4X4T - chains C and F of the 9 polymer chains in the assembly; structure by X-ray diffraction, 2.50 A resolution.

[Chain C (and F)]
Name: CCA-adding enzyme
From: Archaeoglobus fulgidus (strain ATCC 49558 / VC-16 / DSM 4304 / JCM 9628 / NBRC 100126)
Notes: EC 2.7.7.72; chain F of this document is another copy of the same molecule, construct and numbering; everything in this record applies to it too
Reference sequence: O28126 (CCA_ARCFU); residue numbers follow UniProt; this construct covers 1-437
Amino-acid sequence (457 residues; numbered 1 to 457; the number before each row is that of its first residue):
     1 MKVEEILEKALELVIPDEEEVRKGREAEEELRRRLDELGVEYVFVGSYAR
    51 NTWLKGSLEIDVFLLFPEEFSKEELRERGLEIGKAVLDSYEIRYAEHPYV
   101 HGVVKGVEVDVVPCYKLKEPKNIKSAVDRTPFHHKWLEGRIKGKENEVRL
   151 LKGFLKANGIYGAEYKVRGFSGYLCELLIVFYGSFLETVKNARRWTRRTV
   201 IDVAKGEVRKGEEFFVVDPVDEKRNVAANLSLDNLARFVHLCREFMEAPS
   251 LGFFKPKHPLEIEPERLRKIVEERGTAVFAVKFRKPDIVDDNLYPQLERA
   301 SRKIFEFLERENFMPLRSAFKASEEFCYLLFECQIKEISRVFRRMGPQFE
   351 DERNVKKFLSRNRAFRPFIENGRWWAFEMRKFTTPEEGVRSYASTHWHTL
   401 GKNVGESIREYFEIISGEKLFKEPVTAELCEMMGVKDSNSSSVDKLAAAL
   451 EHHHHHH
Disordered / not traced: 438-457
Differences from the reference sequence: expression tag (438-457)
Swiss-Prot annotation at these positions:
  - binding site (ATP): S47, R50, H133, K152, Y161
  - binding site (CTP): S47, R50, H133, K152, Y161
  - binding site (Mg(2+)): E59, D61, D110
  - mutagenesis: R50 (R50A: High decrease in both AMP and CMP incorporation), D110 (D110A: High decrease in both AMP and CMP incorporation), H133 (H133A: No decrease in both AMP and CMP incorporation), R299 to R302 (Does not affect the CCA tRNA nucleotidyltransferase activity, while the CCACCA tRNA nucleotidyltransferase activity is strongly reduced)
What the authors report for this chain:
  - mutagenesis - R299A/R302A (10-100x): decreased catalytic activity on unstable arginyl-tRNATCG minihelix
  - catalytic residues: D110, R224 (citing earlier work)

[Interface between chain C and chain F]
Residue-residue contacts (112):
  W195(C) - F349(F)
  T196(C) - E350(F)
  R197(C) - Q348(F)
  R197(C) - F349(F)
  R197(C) - E350(F)  salt bridge
  R197(C) - N371(F)
  R197(C) - G372(F)  hydrogen bond (side chain-backbone)
  L232(C) - F349(F)  hydrophobic
  L232(C) - N371(F)
  L232(C) - G372(F)
  D233(C) - I369(F)
  D233(C) - E370(F)
  D233(C) - N371(F)  hydrogen bond (side chain-backbone)
  D233(C) - G372(F)  hydrogen bond (side chain-backbone)
  A236(C) - F349(F)  hydrophobic
  A236(C) - I369(F)  hydrophobic
  R237(C) - I369(F)
  V239(C) - F349(F)  hydrophobic
  H240(C) - L359(F)
  H240(C) - W374(F)
  R243(C) - F349(F)  hydrogen bond (side chain-backbone)
  R243(C) - E350(F)  hydrogen bond (side chain-backbone)
  R243(C) - E352(F)
  E247(C) - K356(F)  salt bridge
  I270(C) - F365(F)  hydrophobic
  E273(C) - R340(F)
  R274(C) - S339(F)
  R274(C) - R340(F)  hydrogen bond (backbone-backbone)
  R274(C) - V341(F)  hydrogen bond (backbone-backbone)
  R274(C) - F365(F)
  R274(C) - F377(F)
  G275(C) - S339(F)
  T276(C) - S339(F)
  T276(C) - V341(F)
  N312(C) - M314(F)
  M314(C) - N312(F)
  M314(C) - M314(F)  hydrophobic
  M314(C) - I338(F)  hydrophobic
  L316(C) - V341(F)  hydrophobic
  L316(C) - R343(F)  hydrogen bond (backbone-side chain)
  R317(C) - F368(F)
  R317(C) - F377(F)
  Q334(C) - I338(F)
  Q334(C) - S339(F)  hydrogen bond (backbone-backbone)
  Q334(C) - V341(F)
  Q334(C) - F342(F)
  Q334(C) - R380(F)  hydrogen bond
  I335(C) - I335(F)  hydrophobic
  I335(C) - I338(F)  hydrophobic
  I338(C) - Q334(F)
  I338(C) - I335(F)  hydrophobic
  S339(C) - R274(F)
  S339(C) - G275(F)
  S339(C) - T276(F)
  S339(C) - Q334(F)  hydrogen bond (backbone-backbone)
  R340(C) - E273(F)
  R340(C) - R274(F)  hydrogen bond (backbone-backbone)
  V341(C) - R274(F)  hydrogen bond (backbone-backbone)
  V341(C) - T276(F)
  V341(C) - L316(F)  hydrophobic
  V341(C) - Q334(F)
  F342(C) - Q334(F)
  R343(C) - L316(F)  hydrogen bond (side chain-backbone)
  Q348(C) - R197(F)
  F349(C) - R197(F)
  F349(C) - A236(F)  hydrophobic
  F349(C) - V239(F)  hydrophobic
  F349(C) - R243(F)  hydrogen bond (backbone-side chain)
  E350(C) - W195(F)
  E350(C) - T196(F)
  E350(C) - R197(F)  salt bridge
  E350(C) - R243(F)  hydrogen bond (backbone-side chain)
  E352(C) - R243(F)
  L359(C) - H240(F)
  R363(C) - K436(F)  hydrogen bond (backbone-side chain)
  A364(C) - K436(F)
  F365(C) - R274(F)
  F365(C) - M433(F)
  F365(C) - G434(F)
  R366(C) - C430(F)
  R366(C) - E431(F)  salt bridge
  R366(C) - G434(F)  hydrogen bond (backbone-backbone)
  R366(C) - V435(F)  hydrogen bond (side chain-backbone)
  R366(C) - K436(F)
  F368(C) - R317(F)
  I369(C) - D233(F)
  I369(C) - R237(F)
  E370(C) - D233(F)
  N371(C) - L232(F)
  N371(C) - D233(F)  hydrogen bond (backbone-side chain)
  G372(C) - R197(F)  hydrogen bond (backbone-side chain)
  G372(C) - L232(F)
  G372(C) - D233(F)  hydrogen bond (backbone-side chain)
  W374(C) - H240(F)
  F377(C) - R274(F)
  F377(C) - R317(F)
  F377(C) - M432(F)
  F377(C) - M433(F)
  M379(C) - E273(F)
  R380(C) - Q334(F)  hydrogen bond
  C430(C) - R366(F)
  E431(C) - R366(F)  salt bridge
  M432(C) - F377(F)
  M433(C) - F365(F)
  M433(C) - F377(F)
  G434(C) - F365(F)
  G434(C) - R366(F)  hydrogen bond (backbone-backbone)
  V435(C) - R366(F)  hydrogen bond (backbone-side chain)
  K436(C) - N362(F)
  K436(C) - R363(F)  hydrogen bond (side chain-backbone)
  K436(C) - A364(F)
  K436(C) - R366(F)
Other interface residues (no listed pair), chain C (58 interface residues in all): L235, E332, E337, V355, K356
Other interface residues (no listed pair), chain F (58 interface residues in all): L235, E247, I270, E337, D351, V355

[Summary]
Chain C and chain F each contribute 58 residues to their interface; the contacts include 26 hydrogen bonds and
5 salt bridges. Polar contacts include R197(C)-E350(F), E247(C)-K356(F) and R366(C)-E431(F). From the paper:
catalytic residues D110(C) and R224(C); R299A/R302A of chain C reduce catalytic activity on unstable
arginyl-tRNATCG minihelix.
Chain C and chain F are both CCA-adding enzyme (Archaeoglobus fulgidus (strain ATCC 49558 / VC-16 / DSM 4304 /
JCM 9628 / NBRC 100126)); the structure, Crystal structure of the A.fulgidus CCA-adding enzyme in complex with
a G70A arginyl-tRNA minihelix ending in ..., was determined by X-ray diffraction (same publication as 4X4N,
4X4O, 4X4P, 4X4Q, 4X4R, 4X4S, 4X4U and 4X4V).
